Entry 3UXK (X-ray diffraction, 2.20 A resolution); this record covers chains A and C.

# Chain A (and C)
Protein: Mandelate racemase
Organism: Pseudomonas putida
Notes: EC 5.1.2.2; chain C of this document is another copy of the same molecule, construct and numbering; everything in this record applies to it too
UniProtKB: P11444 (MANR_PSEPU); residues 1-359 here = UniProt positions 1-359
Sequence (383 residues; row label = number of the first residue in the row; numbers below 1 keep their minus sign (Met-23 is residue -23)):
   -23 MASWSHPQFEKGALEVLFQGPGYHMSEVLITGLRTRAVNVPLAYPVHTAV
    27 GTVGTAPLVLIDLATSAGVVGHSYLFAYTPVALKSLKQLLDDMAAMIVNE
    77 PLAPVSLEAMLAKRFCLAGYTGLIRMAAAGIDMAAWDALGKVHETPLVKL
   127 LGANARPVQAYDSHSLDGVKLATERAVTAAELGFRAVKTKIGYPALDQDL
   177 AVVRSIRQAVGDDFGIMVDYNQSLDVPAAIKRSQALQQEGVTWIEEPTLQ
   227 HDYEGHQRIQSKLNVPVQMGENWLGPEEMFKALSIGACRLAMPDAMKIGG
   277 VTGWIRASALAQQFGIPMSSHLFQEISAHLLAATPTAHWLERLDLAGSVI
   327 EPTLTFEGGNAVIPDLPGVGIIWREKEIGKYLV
Not modelled in the structure: -23 to 2
Sequence notes: expression tag (-23 to 0)
Bound ions: Mg2+: Asp195, Glu221, Glu247 (together with benzhydroxamic acid)
Ligand contacts: benzhydroxamic acid (BHO): Val22, Val29, Phe52, Tyr54, Lys164, Lys166, Asp195, Asn197, Glu221, Glu247, Met268, His297, Leu298, Glu317, Leu319
Swiss-Prot annotation at these positions:
  - active site (Proton acceptor): Lys166, His297
  - binding site (Mg(2+)): Asp195, Glu221, Glu247
  - binding site (substrate): Glu317
From the paper describing this entry:
  - catalytic residues: Lys166, His297, Glu317 (citing earlier work)
  - binding site for benzhydroxamic acid: Tyr54, Lys166, His297
  - conformationally variable residues: Phe52, Tyr54, Lys166
  - mutagenesis - Y54F: unchanged catalytic activity on (R)- or (S)-mandelate
  - mutagenesis - V29L, Y54F: unchanged binding to benzhydroxamic acid
  - mutagenesis - Y54L (3.5-fold): decreased catalytic activity on (R)- or (S)-mandelate
  - mutagenesis - V22A, V22F, V22I, T24S, A25V, V26A, V26A/V29L, V26F, V26L, V29A, V29F, Y54L: decreased binding to benzhydroxamic acid

# Interface between chain A and chain C
Pairs across the interface (48):
  Val26(A) - Lys89(C)
  Val26(A) - Cys92(C)  hydrophobic
  Val26(A) - Leu93(C)  hydrophobic
  Tyr54(A) - Leu93(C)
  Tyr54(A) - Ala94(C)  hydrophobic
  Val57(A) - Leu65(C)
  Val57(A) - Asp68(C)
  Val57(A) - Met69(C)  hydrophobic
  Val57(A) - Met72(C)  hydrophobic
  Val57(A) - Phe91(C)  hydrophobic
  Lys60(A) - Gln64(C)
  Lys60(A) - Asp68(C)
  Ser61(A) - Ser61(C)  hydrogen bond
  Ser61(A) - Gln64(C)
  Ser61(A) - Leu65(C)
  Gln64(A) - Lys60(C)
  Gln64(A) - Ser61(C)
  Leu65(A) - Val57(C)
  Leu65(A) - Ser61(C)
  Asp68(A) - Val57(C)
  Asp68(A) - Lys60(C)
  Met69(A) - Val57(C)  hydrophobic
  Lys89(A) - Val26(C)
  Phe91(A) - Val57(C)  hydrophobic
  Cys92(A) - Val26(C)  hydrophobic
  Cys92(A) - Gln198(C)  hydrogen bond (backbone-side chain)
  Leu93(A) - Val26(C)  hydrophobic
  Leu93(A) - Tyr54(C)
  Leu93(A) - Asn248(C)  hydrogen bond (backbone-side chain)
  Leu93(A) - Lys273(C)  hydrogen bond (backbone-side chain)
  Ala94(A) - Tyr54(C)  hydrophobic
  Ala94(A) - Lys273(C)  hydrogen bond (backbone-side chain)
  Thr97(A) - Thr97(C)
  Thr97(A) - Gly98(C)
  Thr97(A) - Leu250(C)
  Gly98(A) - Thr97(C)
  Gln198(A) - Cys92(C)  hydrogen bond (side chain-backbone)
  His227(A) - Glu253(C)
  His227(A) - Lys257(C)  hydrogen bond (backbone-side chain)
  Asn248(A) - Leu93(C)
  Leu250(A) - Thr97(C)
  Glu253(A) - His227(C)
  Glu254(A) - Glu254(C)
  Lys257(A) - His227(C)  hydrogen bond (side chain-backbone)
  Lys257(A) - Tyr229(C)
  Lys273(A) - Leu93(C)  hydrogen bond (side chain-backbone)
  Lys273(A) - Ala94(C)  hydrogen bond (side chain-backbone)
  Lys273(A) - Gly95(C)
Other interface residues (no listed pair), chain A (36 interface residues in all): Thr24, Val29, Ala53, Thr55, Ala58, Met72, Gly95, Leu99, Ile100, Met102, Asn197, Tyr229
Other interface residues (no listed pair), chain C (36 interface residues in all): Thr24, Val29, Ala53, Thr55, Ala58, Leu99, Ile100, Met102, Asn197

# In short
Chain A and chain C each contribute 36 residues to their interface, with 10 hydrogen bonds. Polar contacts
include Ser61(A)-Ser61(C), Cys92(A)-Gln198(C) and Leu93(A)-Asn248(C). From the paper: catalytic residues
Lys166(A), His297(A) and Glu317(A); V22A, V22F and V22I of chain A, among others, reduce binding to
benzhydroxamic acid; 14 substitutions were tested in all.
Chain A and chain C are both Mandelate racemase (Pseudomonas putida); the structure, P. putida mandelate
racemase co-crystallized with the intermediate analogue benzohydroxamate, was determined by X-ray diffraction
together with 3UXL from the same study.
